Entry 1RTL (X-ray diffraction, 2.75 A resolution); this record covers chains A and B of the 4 polymer chains in the assembly.

== Chain A (and B) ==
Protein: NS3 protease/helicase
From: Hepatitis C virus
Notes: fragment: Protease domain; chain B of this document is another copy of the same molecule, construct and numbering; everything in this record applies to it too
UniProt: Q91RS4 (Q91RS4_9HEPC); residue numbers follow UniProt; this construct covers 1-181
Chain sequence (200 residues; numbered -10 to 189; the number before each row is that of its first residue; numbers below 1 keep their minus sign (Met-10 is residue -10)):
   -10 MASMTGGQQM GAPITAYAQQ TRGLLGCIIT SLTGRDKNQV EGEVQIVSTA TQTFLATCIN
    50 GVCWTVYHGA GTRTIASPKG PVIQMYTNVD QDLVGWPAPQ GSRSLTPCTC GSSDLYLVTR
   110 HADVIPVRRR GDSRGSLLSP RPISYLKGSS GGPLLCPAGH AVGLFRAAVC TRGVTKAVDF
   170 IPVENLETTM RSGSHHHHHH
Not modelled in the structure: -10 to 0, 181-189 (chain B: -10 to 27, 181-189)
Construct notes: cloning artifact (-10 to 0); engineered mutation Thr164 (Ala in Q91RS4); expression tag (182-189)
Covalently attached groups: compound CPX linked to Ser139
Metal / ion sites: Zn2+: Cys97, Cys99, Cys145
Residues lining bound ligands: CPX (N-[(2R,3S)-1-((2S)-2-{[(cyclopentylamino)carbonyl]amino}-3-methylbutanoyl)-2-(1-formyl-1-cyclobutyl)pyrrolidinyl]cyclopropanecarboxamide): Gln41, Thr42, Phe43, Val55, His57, Gly58, Arg123, Ile132, Leu135, Lys136, Gly137, Ser138, Phe154, Arg155, Ala156, Ala157, Val158, Cys159, Asp168

== Chain A / chain B interface ==
Pairs across the interface - 19 pairs, chain A then chain B:
  Ala1(A) - Tyr105(B)  hydrophobic
  Ala1(A) - Val113(B)  hydrophobic
  Pro2(A) - Tyr105(B)
  Pro2(A) - Val113(B)
  Pro2(A) - Cys145(B)
  Pro2(A) - Pro146(B)
  Ile3(A) - Pro146(B)  hydrogen bond (backbone-backbone)
  Ile3(A) - Ala147(B)
  Ile3(A) - Gly148(B)
  Tyr105(A) - Cys99(B)  hydrogen bond
  Tyr105(A) - Ala147(B)  hydrophobic
  Val113(A) - Ala147(B)
  Val113(A) - His149(B)  hydrogen bond (backbone-side chain)
  Pro115(A) - Thr98(B)
  Pro115(A) - Cys99(B)  hydrophobic
  Pro115(A) - His149(B)
  Leu127(A) - Thr98(B)
  Leu127(A) - Cys99(B)  hydrophobic
  Ser128(A) - Thr98(B)  hydrogen bond
Interface residues without a listed pair, chain A (10 interface residues in all): Thr4, Pro146
Interface residues without a listed pair, chain B (11 interface residues in all): Ser101, Leu144

== Overview ==
10 residues of chain A face 11 of chain B across their interface, with 4 hydrogen bonds. Polar pairs include
Tyr105(A)-Cys99(B), Val113(A)-His149(B) and Ser128(A)-Thr98(B). Compound CPX is covalently linked to
Ser139(A). Cys97(A), Cys99(A) and Cys145(A) form the Zn2+ site.
Both chains are NS3 protease/helicase (Hepatitis C virus). Entry 1RTL (Crystal structure of hcv NS3 protease
domain: NS4A peptide complex with covalently bound pyrrolidine-5,5-translactam inhibitor) was determined by
X-ray diffraction.
